Entry 7Z10 (electron microscopy, 3.87 A resolution); this record covers chains a and c of the 9 polymer chains in the assembly.

# Chain a
Name: Cytochrome c oxidase subunit 1
Source organism: Saccharomyces cerevisiae S288C
Notes: EC 7.1.1.9
UniProt: P00401 (COX1_YEAST); numbering as in UniProt (aligned over 1-534)
Chain sequence (534 residues; numbered 1 to 534; the number before each row is that of its first residue):
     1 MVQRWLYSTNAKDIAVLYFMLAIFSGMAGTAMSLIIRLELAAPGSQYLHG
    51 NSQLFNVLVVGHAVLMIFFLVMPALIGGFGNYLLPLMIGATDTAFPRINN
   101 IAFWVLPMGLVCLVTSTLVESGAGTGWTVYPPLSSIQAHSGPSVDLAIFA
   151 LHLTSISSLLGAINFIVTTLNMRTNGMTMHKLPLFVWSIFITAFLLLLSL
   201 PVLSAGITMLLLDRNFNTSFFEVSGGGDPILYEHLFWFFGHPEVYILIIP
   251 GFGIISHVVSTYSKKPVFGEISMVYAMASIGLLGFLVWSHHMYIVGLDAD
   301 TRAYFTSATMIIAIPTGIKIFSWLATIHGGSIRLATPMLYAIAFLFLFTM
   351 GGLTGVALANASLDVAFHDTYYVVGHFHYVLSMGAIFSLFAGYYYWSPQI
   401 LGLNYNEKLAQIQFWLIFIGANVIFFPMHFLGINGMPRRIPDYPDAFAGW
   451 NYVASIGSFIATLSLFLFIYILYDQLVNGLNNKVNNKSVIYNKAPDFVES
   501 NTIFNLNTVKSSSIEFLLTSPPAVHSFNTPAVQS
Bound ions: heme a Fe site 1: H62, H378; Cu ion: H241, H290, H291; Mg2+: D369 (shared with 1 residue of chain b); heme a Fe site 2 near H376 (its only coordinating residue here)
Small-molecule neighbours:
  - heme a (HEA), molecule 1: F19, I23, G26, M27, T30, S33, I36, R37, L40, F55, V59, H62, A63, M66, I67, L70, V71, G126, W127, Y371, V374, F377, H378, L381, S382, I386, L389, F390, I417, I424, F425, M428, R438, R439, S458, A461, T462, L465, F468
  - heme a (HEA), molecule 2: W127, T128, W237, H241, V244, Y245, I248, H290, H291, Y293, T309, I312, A313, T316, G317, I320, F321, F348, T349, G352, L353, G355, V356, L358, A359, D364, H368, D369, V373, H376, F377, V380, L381, R438
UniProt features mapped onto this chain:
  - binding site (Ca(2+)): E39, A42, G44, P441
  - binding site (Fe(II)-heme a): H62, H378
  - binding site (Cu cation): H241, H290, H291
  - binding site (O2): Y245
  - binding site (Mg(2+)): H368, D369
  - binding site (heme a3): H376
  - cross-link: H241 to Y245 (1'-histidyl-3'-tyrosine (His-Tyr))
Reported in the primary citation:
  - conformationally variable residues (side-chain flip): E39

# Chain c
Name: Cytochrome C oxidase subunit 3; synonym: cytochrome C oxidase polypeptide III, COX3
Source organism: Saccharomyces cerevisiae S288C
Notes: EC 1.9.3.1
UniProt: P00420 (COX3_YEAST); residue numbers follow UniProt; this construct covers 1-269
Chain sequence (269 residues; numbered 1 to 269; the number before each row is that of its first residue):
     1 MTHLERSRHQQHPFHMVMPSPWPIVVSFALLSLALSTALTMHGYIGNMNM
    51 VYLALFVLLTSSILWFRDIVAEATYLGDHTMAVRKGINLGFLMFVLSEVL
   101 IFAGLFWAYFHSAMSPDVTLGACWPPVGIEAVQPTELPLLNTIILLSSGA
   151 TVTYSHHALIAGNRNKALSGLLITFWLIVIFVTCQYIEYTNAAFTISDGV
   201 YGSVFYAGTGLHFLHMVMLAAMLGVNYWRMRNYHLTAGHHVGYETTIIYT
   251 HVLDVIWLFLYVVFYWWGV
UniProt features mapped onto this chain:
  - natural variant: V263 (V263T: In strain: D273-10B/A48)
Reported in the primary citation:
  - conformationally variable residues (loop rearrangement): S115 to T135

# How chain a and chain c interact
Pairs across the interface (82):
  Q3(a) with P19(c)
  L6(a) with I24(c)
  Y7(a) with P19(c); S20(c), hydrogen bond (backbone-backbone); P21(c), hydrophobic
  T9(a) with V17(c); M18(c); P19(c)
  T91(a) with H12(c); M16(c), hydrogen bond
  D92(a) with M16(c)
  F95(a) with G86(c); I87(c), hydrophobic; G90(c)
  P96(a) with V17(c), hydrophobic
  R97(a) with V17(c); S20(c); P23(c); W65(c); I69(c); E72(c), salt bridge
  N100(a) with P23(c)
  I101(a) with P23(c); V26(c), hydrophobic
  W104(a) with I24(c); S27(c), hydrogen bond (backbone-side chain)
  V105(a) with S27(c), hydrogen bond (backbone-side chain); L30(c), hydrophobic
  M108(a) with S27(c); F28(c), hydrophobic; L31(c)
  E120(a) with Y44(c), hydrogen bond
  G141(a) with H42(c)
  P142(a) with A38(c); H42(c); Y44(c)
  D145(a) with A38(c); H42(c)
  L146(a) with A38(c), hydrophobic
  F149(a) with A34(c); T37(c); A38(c), hydrophobic
  L153(a) with L30(c), hydrophobic
  I163(a) with G90(c); M93(c), hydrophobic; F94(c)
  V167(a) with G86(c)
  L170(a) with L89(c), hydrophobic
  N171(a) with A82(c), hydrogen bond (side chain-backbone); K85(c), hydrogen bond; G86(c)
  M172(a) with F14(c), hydrophobic
  L197(a) with M93(c), hydrophobic; S97(c); L100(c)
  L198(a) with L96(c), hydrophobic; L100(c)
  P201(a) with S97(c); L100(c), hydrophobic; I101(c), hydrophobic
  M209(a) with L105(c), hydrophobic
  R214(a) with H42(c), hydrogen bond
  N215(a) with M41(c); H42(c), hydrogen bond
  F216(a) with M41(c), hydrophobic
  N217(a) with S197(c), hydrogen bond (backbone-side chain)
  T218(a) with I196(c)
  S219(a) with G199(c), hydrogen bond (side chain-backbone); V200(c); S203(c), hydrogen bond
  F220(a) with S203(c); V204(c); A207(c), hydrophobic
  G225(a) with G199(c); V200(c)
  L231(a) with H111(c)
  H234(a) with W107(c); H111(c)
  L235(a) with W107(c), hydrophobic
  W288(a) with W107(c), hydrophobic
  N528(a) with Q11(c)
  P530(a) with Q11(c)
Other interface residues (no listed pair), chain a (58 interface residues in all): I98, V111, T115, I136, I156, L159, I166, S199, V202, A205, L212, G226, H525, F527
Other interface residues (no listed pair), chain c (51 interface residues in all): L35, G104, A108, S112

# In short
Chain a and chain c form an interface of 58 and 51 residues respectively, with 12 hydrogen bonds and 1 salt
bridge. Among the polar pairs are R97(a)-E72(c), T91(a)-M16(c) and W104(a)-S27(c). Chain a binds heme a. From
the paper: conformational variability at E39(a) and S115(c).
Chain a is Cytochrome c oxidase subunit 1 and chain c is Cytochrome C oxidase subunit 3; synonym: cytochrome C
oxidase polypeptide III, COX3, both from Saccharomyces cerevisiae S288C; the structure, Monomeric respiratory
complex IV isolated from S. cerevisiae, was determined by electron microscopy.
